9CF1 - chains P and W of the 5 polymer chains in the assembly; structure by electron microscopy, 3.52 A resolution.

Chain P:
Protein: Maltose/maltodextrin-binding periplasmic protein, Parasitella parasitica Fanzor 1
Organism: Parasitella parasitica
UniProt: chimeric construct of P0AEX9, A0A0B7NJM7: residues -390 to -25 from P0AEX9 (MALE_ECOLI) positions 27-392 (UniProt number = residue number + 417); residues 3-850 from A0A0B7NJM7 positions 2-849 (UniProt number = residue number - 1)
Sequence (1259 residues; numbered -408 to 850; the number before each row is that of its first residue; numbers below 1 keep their minus sign (Met-408 is residue -408)):
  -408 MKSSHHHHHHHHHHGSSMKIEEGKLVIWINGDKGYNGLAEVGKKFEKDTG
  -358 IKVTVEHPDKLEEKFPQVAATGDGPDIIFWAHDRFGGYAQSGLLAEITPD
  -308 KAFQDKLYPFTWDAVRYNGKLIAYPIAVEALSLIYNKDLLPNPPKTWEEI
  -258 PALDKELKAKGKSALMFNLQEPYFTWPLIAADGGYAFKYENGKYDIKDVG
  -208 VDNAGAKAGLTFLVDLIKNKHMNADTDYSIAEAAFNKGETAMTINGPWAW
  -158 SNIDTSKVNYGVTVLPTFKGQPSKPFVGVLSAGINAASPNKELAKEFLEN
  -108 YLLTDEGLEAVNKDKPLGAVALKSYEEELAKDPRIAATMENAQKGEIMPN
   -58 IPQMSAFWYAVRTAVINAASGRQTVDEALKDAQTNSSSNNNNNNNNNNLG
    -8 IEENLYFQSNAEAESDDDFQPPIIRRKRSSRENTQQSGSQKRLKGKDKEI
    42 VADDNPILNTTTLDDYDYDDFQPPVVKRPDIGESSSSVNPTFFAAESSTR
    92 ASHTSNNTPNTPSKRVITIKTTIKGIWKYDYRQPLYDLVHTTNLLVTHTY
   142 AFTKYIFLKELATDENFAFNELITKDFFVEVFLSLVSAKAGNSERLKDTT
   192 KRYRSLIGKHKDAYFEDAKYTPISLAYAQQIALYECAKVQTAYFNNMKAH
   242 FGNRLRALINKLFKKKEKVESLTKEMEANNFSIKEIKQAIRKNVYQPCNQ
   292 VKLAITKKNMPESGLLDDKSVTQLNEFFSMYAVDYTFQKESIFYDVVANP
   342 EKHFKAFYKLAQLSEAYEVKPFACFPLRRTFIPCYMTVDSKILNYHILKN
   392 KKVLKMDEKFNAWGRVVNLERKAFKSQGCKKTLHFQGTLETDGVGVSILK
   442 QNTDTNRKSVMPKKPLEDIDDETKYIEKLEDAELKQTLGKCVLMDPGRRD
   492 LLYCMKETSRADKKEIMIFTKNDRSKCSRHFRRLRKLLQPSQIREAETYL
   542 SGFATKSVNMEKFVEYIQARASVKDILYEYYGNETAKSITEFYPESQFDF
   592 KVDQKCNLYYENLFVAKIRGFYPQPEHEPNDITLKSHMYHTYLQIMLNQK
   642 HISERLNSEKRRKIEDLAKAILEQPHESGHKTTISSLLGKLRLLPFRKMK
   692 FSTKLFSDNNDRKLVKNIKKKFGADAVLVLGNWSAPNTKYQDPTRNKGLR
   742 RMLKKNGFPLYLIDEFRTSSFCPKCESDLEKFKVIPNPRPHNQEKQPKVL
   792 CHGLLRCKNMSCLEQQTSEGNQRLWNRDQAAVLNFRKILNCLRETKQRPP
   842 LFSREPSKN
Not modelled in the structure: -408 to 102, 449-464, 845-850
Sequence notes: expression tag (-408 to -391); linker (-24 to 2)
Bound ions: Zn2+: Cys763, Cys766, Cys798, Cys803

Chain W:
Molecule: Parasitella parasitica Fanzor 1 omegaRNA
Organism: Parasitella parasitica
Sequence (61 nucleotides; numbered 1 to 61; the number before each row is that of its first residue):
     1 UUAUCCACCAAAGUUAUCGCUUUGGUCAAUUAAUGCAGGUAAGCAACAUC
    51 CAGCAAACAGA
Not modelled in the structure: 1-3, 54-61

How chain P and chain W interact:
Pairs across the interface - 120 pairs, chain P then chain W:
  Val107(P) with A46(W), base contact
  Ile108(P) with A46(W), phosphate contact
  Thr109(P) with A46(W), hydrogen bond to the base; C47(W), hydrogen bond to the sugar
  Ile110(P) with U34(W), base contact; A45(W), base contact
  Lys111(P) with U34(W), base contact; C47(W), hydrogen bond to the phosphate; A48(W), salt bridge to the phosphate
  Thr112(P) with U34(W), sugar contact
  Thr113(P) with U34(W), hydrogen bond to the phosphate
  Lys115(P) with A33(W), salt bridge to the phosphate
  Gly116(P) with U34(W), phosphate contact
  Tyr141(P) with U49(W), sugar contact
  Lys229(P) with A48(W), hydrogen bond to the sugar
  Ala233(P) with C50(W), sugar contact
  Asn237(P) with C51(W), hydrogen bond to the sugar
  His241(P) with C51(W), hydrogen bond to the sugar; A52(W), hydrogen bond to the sugar
  Arg245(P) with A52(W), phosphate contact; G53(W), salt bridge to the phosphate
  Lys361(P) with G53(W), salt bridge to the phosphate
  Phe363(P) with A52(W), phosphate contact
  Ala364(P) with C51(W), sugar contact; A52(W), hydrogen bond to the phosphate
  Pro367(P) with C50(W), phosphate contact
  Leu368(P) with C50(W), phosphate contact; C51(W), hydrogen bond to the phosphate
  Arg369(P) with U49(W), phosphate contact; C50(W), salt bridge to the phosphate
  Arg370(P) with C51(W), salt bridge to the phosphate
  Cys375(P) with U49(W), phosphate contact
  Tyr376(P) with A48(W), sugar contact
  Lys413(P) with A42(W), salt bridge to the phosphate; G43(W), base contact; C44(W), base contact
  Ala414(P) with U34(W), base contact
  Gln418(P) with A45(W), hydrogen bond to the base
  Gly419(P) with C44(W), phosphate contact; A45(W), phosphate contact
  Lys422(P) with G43(W), salt bridge to the phosphate; C44(W), phosphate contact
  Glu431(P) with C47(W), sugar contact; A48(W), sugar contact
  Ser438(P) with C47(W), hydrogen bond to the sugar
  Arg490(P) with C6(W), hydrogen bond to the base; G19(W), base contact
  Ser500(P) with A16(W), hydrogen bond to the base
  Arg501(P) with A16(W), base contact
  Ala502(P) with A16(W), phosphate contact
  Ile507(P) with A16(W), base contact
  Ile509(P) with C9(W), phosphate contact
  Thr511(P) with C8(W), hydrogen bond to the phosphate
  Lys512(P) with C6(W), base contact
  Asn513(P) with C6(W), hydrogen bond to the base; A7(W), phosphate contact
  Lys517(P) with A29(W), salt bridge to the phosphate
  Arg520(P) with C6(W), salt bridge to the phosphate; A7(W), salt bridge to the phosphate
  His521(P) with U30(W), salt bridge to the phosphate
  Phe522(P) with U31(W), phosphate contact
  Arg524(P) with C6(W), salt bridge to the phosphate
  Leu525(P) with U31(W), phosphate contact
  Leu529(P) with U31(W), base contact
  Lys547(P) with A52(W), salt bridge to the phosphate
  Asn598(P) with A29(W), hydrogen bond to the sugar
  Tyr600(P) with A29(W), hydrogen bond to the sugar; U30(W), phosphate contact
  Asn603(P) with U31(W), base contact
  Leu604(P) with U31(W), base contact
  Phe605(P) with A29(W), base contact; U30(W), sugar contact
  Lys608(P) with A29(W), base contact
  Arg646(P) with U31(W), hydrogen bond to the base
  Leu682(P) with U31(W), hydrogen bond to the base
  Arg683(P) with U31(W), base contact
  Leu684(P) with U31(W), base contact
  Leu685(P) with U31(W), base contact
  Pro686(P) with U31(W), sugar contact
  Lys689(P) with A32(W), salt bridge to the phosphate; A33(W), salt bridge to the phosphate
  Met690(P) with U31(W), phosphate contact
  Lys691(P) with U49(W), salt bridge to the phosphate
  Phe692(P) with U34(W), sugar contact
  Lys695(P) with C47(W), salt bridge to the phosphate
  Leu696(P) with A33(W), base contact; U34(W), sugar contact
  Asn700(P) with G35(W), hydrogen bond to the sugar
  Arg703(P) with G35(W), hydrogen bond to the sugar; C36(W), hydrogen bond to the sugar
  Lys707(P) with C36(W), phosphate contact; A37(W), salt bridge to the phosphate
  Lys712(P) with A10(W), salt bridge to the phosphate
  Asn728(P) with G53(W), sugar contact
  Pro734(P) with G53(W), base contact
  Lys746(P) with A46(W), salt bridge to the phosphate
  Lys774(P) with U17(W), base contact; C18(W), hydrogen bond to the base
  Ile776(P) with C18(W), base contact
  Pro779(P) with G19(W), base contact
  Arg780(P) with G19(W), base contact
  Pro781(P) with C5(W), base contact
  His782(P) with U4(W), sugar contact
  Lys786(P) with U4(W), salt bridge to the phosphate
  His793(P) with G19(W), phosphate contact
  Gly794(P) with G19(W), hydrogen bond to the phosphate
  Leu795(P) with U17(W), sugar contact; C18(W), sugar contact
  Asn812(P) with U15(W), hydrogen bond to the base
  Gln813(P) with U15(W), hydrogen bond to the base
  Arg814(P) with U15(W), base contact; A16(W), salt bridge to the phosphate
  Leu815(P) with U15(W), hydrogen bond to the base; U17(W), base contact
  Trp816(P) with A16(W), sugar contact
  Asn817(P) with U17(W), sugar contact; C18(W), hydrogen bond to the phosphate
  Gln820(P) with A16(W), base contact
  Leu824(P) with A16(W), base contact
  Arg827(P) with A16(W), base contact
Other interface residues (no listed pair), chain P (102 interface residues in all): Arg106, Cys420, Lys421, Met496, Lys505, Asp514, His642, Ser693, Cys792, Leu804
Other interface residues (no listed pair), chain W (34 interface residues in all): A11

In short:
102 residues of chain P face 34 of chain W across their interface, with 29 hydrogen bonds and 23 salt bridges.
Polar contacts include Thr109(P)-A46(W), Gln418(P)-A45(W) and Arg490(P)-C6(W). Cys763(P), Cys766(P), Cys798(P)
and Cys803(P) form the Zn2+ site.
Here chain P is Maltose/maltodextrin-binding periplasmic protein, Parasitella parasitica Fanzor 1 and chain W
is Parasitella parasitica Fanzor 1 omegaRNA, both from Parasitella parasitica. Entry 9CF1 (Parasitella
parasitica Fanzor (PpFz) State 2) was determined by electron microscopy (same publication as 9CER, 9CES, 9CET,
9CEU, 9CEV, 9CEW and 6 further entries).
